PDB entry 2HMI | X-ray diffraction, 2.80 A resolution | chains E and A of the 6 polymer chains in the assembly

== Chain E ==
Molecule: 19-nt DNA strand
Sequence (19 nucleotides; row label = number of the first residue in the row):
   801 ATGGCGCCCG AACAGGGAC

== Chain A ==
Name: Subunit of V-1 reverse transcriptase
From: Human immunodeficiency virus 1
Notes: EC 2.7.7.49
UniProt: P03366 (POL_HV1B1); residues 1-558 here correspond to UniProt positions 599-1156 (UniProt number = residue number + 598)
Sequence (558 residues; each row starts with the number of its first residue):
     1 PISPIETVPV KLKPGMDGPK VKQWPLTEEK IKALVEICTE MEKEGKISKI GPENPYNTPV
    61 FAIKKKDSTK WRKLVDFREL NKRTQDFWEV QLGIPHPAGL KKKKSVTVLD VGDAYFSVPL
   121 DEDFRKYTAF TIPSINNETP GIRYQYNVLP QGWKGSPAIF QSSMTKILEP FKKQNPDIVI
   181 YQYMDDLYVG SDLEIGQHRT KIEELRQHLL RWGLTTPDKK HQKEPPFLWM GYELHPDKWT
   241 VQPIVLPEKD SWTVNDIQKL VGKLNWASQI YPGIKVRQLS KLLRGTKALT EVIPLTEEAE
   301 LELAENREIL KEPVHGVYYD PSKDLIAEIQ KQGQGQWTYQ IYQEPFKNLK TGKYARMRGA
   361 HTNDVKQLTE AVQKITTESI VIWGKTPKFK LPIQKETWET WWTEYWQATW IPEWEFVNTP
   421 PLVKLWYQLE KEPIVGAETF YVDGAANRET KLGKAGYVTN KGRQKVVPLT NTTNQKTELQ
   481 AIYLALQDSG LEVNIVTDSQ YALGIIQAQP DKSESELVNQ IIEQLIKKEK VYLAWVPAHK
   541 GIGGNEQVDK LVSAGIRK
Differences from the reference sequence: engineered mutation Ser-280 (Cys447 in P03366)
Swiss-Prot annotation at these positions:
  - binding site (Mg(2+)): Asp-186
  - site: Trp-402 (Essential for RT p66/p51 heterodimerization)

== How chain E and chain A interact ==
Pairs across the interface (24; chain E residue first):
  DA801(E) / Gln-151(A)  sugar contact
  DA801(E) / Gly-152(A)  hydrogen bond to the sugar
  DT802(E) / Asp-76(A)  phosphate contact
  DT802(E) / Gly-152(A)  sugar contact
  DT802(E) / Trp-153(A)  sugar contact
  DT802(E) / Lys-154(A)  phosphate contact
  DG803(E) / Glu-89(A)  phosphate contact
  DG803(E) / Lys-154(A)  sugar contact
  DG803(E) / Pro-157(A)  sugar contact
  DG803(E) / Tyr-183(A)  base contact
  DG804(E) / Glu-89(A)  phosphate contact
  DG804(E) / Ile-94(A)  base contact
  DC805(E) / Gly-93(A)  sugar contact
  DC807(E) / Asn-265(A)  hydrogen bond to the phosphate
  DC807(E) / Lys-353(A)  phosphate contact
  DC807(E) / Lys-374(A)  phosphate contact
  DC808(E) / Asn-265(A)  sugar contact
  DC808(E) / Ser-280(A)  phosphate contact
  DC808(E) / Lys-353(A)  salt bridge to the phosphate
  DC809(E) / Ser-280(A)  phosphate contact
  DC809(E) / Arg-284(A)  phosphate contact
  DC809(E) / Gly-285(A)  phosphate contact
  DG810(E) / Gly-285(A)  hydrogen bond to the phosphate
  DG810(E) / Thr-286(A)  phosphate contact
Also at the interface, not in a pair above, chain E (11 interface residues in all): DG817, DC819
Also at the interface, not in a pair above, chain A (26 interface residues in all): Leu-74, Val-75, Asn-81, Gln-91, Tyr-115, Lys-281, Ala-355, Asn-474, Gln-475

== Overview ==
Chain E and chain A form an interface of 11 and 26 residues respectively; the contacts include 3 hydrogen
bonds and 1 salt bridge. Polar contacts include DA801(E)/Gly-152(A), DC807(E)/Asn-265(A) and
DG810(E)/Gly-285(A). From UniProt: Mg2+-binding residue Asp-186(A) on chain A.
Here chain E is a 19-nt DNA strand and chain A is Subunit of V-1 reverse transcriptase (Human immunodeficiency
virus 1). Entry 2HMI (HIV-1 reverse transcriptase/fragment of fab 28/DNA complex) was determined by X-ray
diffraction.
